2Z6O - chain A; structure by X-ray diffraction, 1.60 A resolution.

== Chain A ==
Protein: Ufm1-conjugating enzyme 1
From: Homo sapiens
Notes: EC 6.3.2.19
UniProt: Q9Y3C8 (UFC1_HUMAN); residue numbers follow UniProt; this construct covers 1-167
Sequence (172 residues; numbered -4 to 167; the number before each row is that of its first residue; numbers below 1 keep their minus sign (Gly-4 is residue -4)):
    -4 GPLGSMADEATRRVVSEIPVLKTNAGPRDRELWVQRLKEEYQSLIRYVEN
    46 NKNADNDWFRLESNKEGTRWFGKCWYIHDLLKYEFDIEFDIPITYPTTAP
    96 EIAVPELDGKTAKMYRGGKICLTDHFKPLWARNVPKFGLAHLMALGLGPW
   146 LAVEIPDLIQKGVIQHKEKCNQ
Not modelled in the structure: -4 to 0, 167
Sequence notes: expression tag (-4 to 0)
Curated features (UniProtKB/Swiss-Prot):
  - active site: Cys116 (Glycyl thioester intermediate)
  - cross-link: Lys122 (Glycyl lysine isopeptide (Lys-Gly) (interchain with G-Cter in UFM1))
  - natural variant: Arg23 (R23Q: In NEDSG), Thr106 (T106I: In NEDSG)
  - mutagenesis: Gln30 (Q30A: Does not affect neither UBA5-binding nor thioester formation with UFM1), Leu32 (L32R: Abolished interaction with UFL1), Lys33 (K33A: Impairs binding to UBA5 and thioester formation with UFM1), Ile40 (I40R: Abolished interaction with UFL1), Lys47 (K47E: Decreased interaction with UFL1), Asp50 (D50A: Decreased ribosome ufmylation), Lys108 (K108A: Abolished ufmylation), Tyr110 (Y110A: Decreased UFM1 transfer), Cys116 (C116S: Instead of the formation of an intermediate complex with a thiol ester bond between UFC1 (E2-like enzyme) and UFM1 (substrate), a stable complex with an O-ester bond is formed), Phe121 (F121A: Decreased UFM1 transfer)

== Overview ==
UniProt lists active-site residue Cys116 and 10 mutagenesis sites.
Chain A is Ufm1-conjugating enzyme 1 (Homo sapiens); the structure, Crystal Structure of the Ufc1, Ufm1
conjugating enzyme 1, was determined by X-ray diffraction together with 2Z6P from the same study.
